Entry 3EAQ (X-ray diffraction, 2.30 A resolution); this record covers chains A and B.

== Chain A (and B) ==
Protein: Heat resistant RNA dependent ATPase
Source organism: Thermus thermophilus
Notes: fragment: internal fragment to 426); chain B of this document is another copy of the same molecule, construct and numbering; everything in this record applies to it too
Reference sequence: Q72GF3 (Q72GF3_THET2); residues 208-419 here correspond to UniProt positions 215-426 (UniProt number = residue number + 7)
Amino-acid sequence (212 residues; numbered 208 to 419; the number before each row is that of its first residue):
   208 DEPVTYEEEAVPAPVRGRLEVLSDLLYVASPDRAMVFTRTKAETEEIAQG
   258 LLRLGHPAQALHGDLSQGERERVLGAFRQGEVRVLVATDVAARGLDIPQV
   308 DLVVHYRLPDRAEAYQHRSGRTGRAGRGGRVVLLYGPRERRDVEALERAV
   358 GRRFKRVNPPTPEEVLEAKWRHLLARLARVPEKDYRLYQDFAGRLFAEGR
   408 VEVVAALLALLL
Unresolved in the structure: 208-210, 333-334 (chain B: 208-210)
Reported in the primary citation:
  - contacts within the chain: Phe244-Arg325 (cation-pi contact), Asp296-Arg325 (hydrogen bond)
  - conformationally variable residues (domain motion, helix shift): Pro366 to Pro369, Ala385, Ala404
  - self-association interface (contacts with another copy of this molecule); pairs are residue here / residue on that copy: Glu374-Arg401, Tyr392-Glu409 (hydrogen bond), Trp377, Tyr392, Tyr395, Phe398, Val408

== Chain A / chain B interface ==
Contacting residue pairs - 60 pairs, chain A then chain B:
  Leu373(A) - Leu394(B)  hydrophobic
  Trp377(A) - Phe398(B)  hydrophobic
  Leu384(A) - Ala413(B)
  Leu384(A) - Leu414(B)  hydrophobic
  Val387(A) - Ala413(B)  hydrophobic
  Val387(A) - Leu417(B)  hydrophobic
  Tyr392(A) - Glu409(B)  hydrogen bond
  Tyr392(A) - Ala412(B)
  Tyr392(A) - Ala413(B)
  Tyr395(A) - Leu373(B)  hydrophobic
  Tyr395(A) - Leu415(B)  hydrophobic
  Tyr395(A) - Ala416(B)  hydrophobic
  Tyr395(A) - Leu419(B)  hydrophobic
  Phe398(A) - Leu373(B)
  Phe398(A) - Glu374(B)
  Phe398(A) - Trp377(B)  hydrophobic
  Phe398(A) - Leu415(B)  hydrophobic
  Ala399(A) - Val408(B)
  Ala399(A) - Val411(B)  hydrophobic
  Ala399(A) - Leu415(B)
  Arg401(A) - Glu374(B)  salt bridge
  Arg401(A) - Trp377(B)
  Leu402(A) - Phe403(B)
  Leu402(A) - Val411(B)  hydrophobic
  Phe403(A) - Leu402(B)
  Phe403(A) - Phe403(B)  hydrophobic
  Phe403(A) - Gly406(B)
  Phe403(A) - Arg407(B)
  Phe403(A) - Val408(B)
  Phe403(A) - Val411(B)  hydrophobic
  Gly406(A) - Phe403(B)
  Arg407(A) - Phe403(B)
  Val408(A) - Gln396(B)
  Val408(A) - Ala399(B)  hydrophobic
  Val408(A) - Gly400(B)
  Val408(A) - Phe403(B)
  Glu409(A) - Tyr392(B)
  Glu409(A) - Gln396(B)
  Val410(A) - Leu384(B)
  Val411(A) - Phe403(B)  hydrophobic
  Ala412(A) - Tyr392(B)
  Ala412(A) - Tyr395(B)
  Ala412(A) - Gln396(B)
  Ala413(A) - Leu384(B)
  Ala413(A) - Val387(B)  hydrophobic
  Ala413(A) - Tyr392(B)
  Leu414(A) - Leu384(B)  hydrophobic
  Leu414(A) - Leu415(B)  hydrophobic
  Leu414(A) - Leu418(B)
  Leu415(A) - Tyr395(B)  hydrophobic
  Leu415(A) - Leu414(B)  hydrophobic
  Ala416(A) - Tyr392(B)  hydrophobic
  Leu417(A) - Leu380(B)  hydrophobic
  Leu417(A) - Leu384(B)  hydrophobic
  Leu417(A) - Val387(B)  hydrophobic
  Leu417(A) - Leu418(B)  hydrophobic
  Leu418(A) - Leu414(B)  hydrophobic
  Leu418(A) - Leu417(B)  hydrophobic
  Leu418(A) - Leu418(B)  hydrophobic
  Leu419(A) - Tyr395(B)
Also at the interface, not in a pair above, chain A (30 interface residues in all): Leu381, Arg383, Asp391, Leu394, Gln396
Also at the interface, not in a pair above, chain B (31 interface residues in all): Arg383, Asp391, Val410

== In short ==
Chain A and chain B form an interface of 30 and 31 residues respectively; the contacts include 1 hydrogen bond
and 1 salt bridge. Polar pairs include Arg401(A)-Glu374(B) and Tyr392(A)-Glu409(B). From the paper:
conformational variability at Pro366(A), Ala385(A) and Ala404(A); a self-association interface involving
Glu374(A), Trp377(A) and Tyr392(A) among others.
Both chains are Heat resistant RNA dependent ATPase (Thermus thermophilus). Entry 3EAQ (Novel dimerization
motif in the DEAD box RNA helicase Hera form 2, complete dimer, symmetric) was determined by X-ray
diffraction, deposited together with 3EAR and 3EAS.
